Entry 5TCS (X-ray diffraction, 2.83 A resolution); this record covers chains B and C of the 4 polymer chains in the assembly.

[Chain B]
Name: Kinetochore protein NUF2
Organism: Saccharomyces cerevisiae (strain ATCC 204508 / S288c)
Reference sequence: P33895 (NUF2_YEAST); numbering as in UniProt; present here: 2-153, 407-451
Chain sequence (215 residues; row label = number of the first residue in the row; note: 254 numbers in that range are skipped by the numbering (no residue carries them; nothing is unmodelled there); numbers below 1 keep their minus sign (Ser-17 is residue -17)):
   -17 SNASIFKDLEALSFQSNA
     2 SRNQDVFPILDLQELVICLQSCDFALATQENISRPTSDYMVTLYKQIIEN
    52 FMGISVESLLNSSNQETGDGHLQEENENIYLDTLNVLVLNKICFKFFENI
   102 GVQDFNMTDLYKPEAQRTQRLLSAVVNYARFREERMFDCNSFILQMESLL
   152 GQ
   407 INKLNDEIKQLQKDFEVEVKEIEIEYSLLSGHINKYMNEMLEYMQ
Not modelled in the structure: -17 to -14
Sequence notes: expression tag (-17 to 0)
Modified positions: Mse41, Mse53, Mse108, Mse137, Mse147, Mse443, Mse446, Mse450 (selenomethionine; parent Met)
UniProt features mapped onto this chain:
  - mutagenesis: Leu410 (L410S: Temperature-sensitive), Lys441 (K441I: Temperature-sensitive), Mse446 (M446L: Temperature-sensitive)

[Chain C]
Name: Kinetochore protein SPC24
Organism: Saccharomyces cerevisiae (strain ATCC 204508 / S288c)
Reference sequence: Q04477 (SPC24_YEAST); numbering as in UniProt; present here: 1-48, 162-213
Chain sequence (100 residues; numbered 1 to 213; 113 numbers in that range are skipped by the numbering (no residue carries them; nothing is unmodelled there); the number before each row is that of its first residue):
     1 MSQKDNLLDNPVEFLKEVRESFDIQQDVDAMKRIRHDLDVIKEESEAR
   162 LKLYRSLGVILDLENDQVLINRKNDGNIDILPLDNNLSDFYKTKYIWERL
   212 GK
Not modelled in the structure: 1-3
Modified positions: Mse1 (selenomethionine); Mse31 (selenomethionine; parent Met)
UniProt features mapped onto this chain:
  - modified residue: Ser2 (N-acetylserine)

[Chain B / chain C interface]
Residue-residue contacts (25):
  Glu427(B) - Val12(C)
  Ile428(B) - Pro11(C)  hydrophobic
  Ile428(B) - Val12(C)
  Ile428(B) - Leu15(C)
  Glu431(B) - Val12(C)
  Glu431(B) - Leu15(C)
  Glu431(B) - Lys16(C)
  Glu431(B) - Arg19(C)  salt bridge
  Tyr432(B) - Leu15(C)
  Leu434(B) - Arg19(C)
  His438(B) - Arg19(C)
  His438(B) - Phe22(C)  hydrogen bond (side chain-backbone)
  His438(B) - Ile24(C)
  Ile439(B) - Phe22(C)  hydrophobic
  Tyr442(B) - Phe22(C)  hydrophobic
  Tyr442(B) - Ile24(C)  hydrophobic
  Tyr442(B) - Asp27(C)  hydrogen bond
  Glu445(B) - Ile24(C)
  Glu445(B) - Val28(C)
  Mse446(B) - Asp27(C)
  Mse446(B) - Val28(C)
  Mse446(B) - Mse31(C)
  Tyr449(B) - Val28(C)
  Tyr449(B) - Lys32(C)
  Tyr449(B) - Arg35(C)
Other interface residues (no listed pair), chain B (14 interface residues in all): Leu435, Lys441, Mse450
Other interface residues (no listed pair), chain C (14 interface residues in all): Val18, Gln25

[Overview]
The chain B/chain C interface involves 14 residues from each chain; the contacts include 2 hydrogen bonds and
1 salt bridge. Polar contacts include Glu431(B)-Arg19(C), His438(B)-Phe22(C) and Tyr442(B)-Asp27(C). From
UniProt: 3 mutagenesis sites on chain B.
Chain B is Kinetochore protein NUF2 and chain C is Kinetochore protein SPC24, both from Saccharomyces
cerevisiae (strain ATCC 204508 / S288c); the structure, Crystal structure of a Dwarf Ndc80 Tetramer, was
determined by X-ray diffraction (same publication as 5TD8).
